Entry 7ST3 (X-ray diffraction, 2.78 A resolution); this record covers chains A and B.

== Chain A ==
Molecule: Protein E7 peptide, Beta-2-microglobulin, MHC class I antigen chimera
From: Human papillomavirus type 16
Reference sequence: chimeric construct of P03129, P16213, A0A678ZGP6: residues 1-5 from P03129 (VE7_HPV16) positions 11-24 (UniProt number = residue number + 10); residues 25-123 from P16213 positions 21-119 (UniProt number = residue number - 4); residues 144-418 from A0A678ZGP6 positions 25-299 (UniProt number = residue number - 119)
Sequence (429 residues; row label = number of the first residue in the row; note: 19 numbers in that range are skipped by the numbering (no residue carries them; nothing is unmodelled there); a row labelled like 5A-5X holds insertion residues (5A, then the next letters in order)):
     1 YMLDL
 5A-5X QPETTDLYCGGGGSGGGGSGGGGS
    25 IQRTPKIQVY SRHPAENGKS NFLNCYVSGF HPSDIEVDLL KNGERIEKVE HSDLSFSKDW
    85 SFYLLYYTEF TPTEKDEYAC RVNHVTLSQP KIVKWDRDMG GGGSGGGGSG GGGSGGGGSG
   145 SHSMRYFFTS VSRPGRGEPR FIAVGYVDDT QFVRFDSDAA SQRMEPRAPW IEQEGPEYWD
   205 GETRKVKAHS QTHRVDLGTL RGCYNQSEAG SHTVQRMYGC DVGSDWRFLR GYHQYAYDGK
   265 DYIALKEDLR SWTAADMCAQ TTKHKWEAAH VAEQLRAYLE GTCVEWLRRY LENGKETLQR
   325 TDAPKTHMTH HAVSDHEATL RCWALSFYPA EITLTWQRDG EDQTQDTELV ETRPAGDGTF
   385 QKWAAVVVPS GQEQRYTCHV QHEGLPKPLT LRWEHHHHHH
Not modelled in the structure: 5A-5X, 123-142, 335-342, 360-370, 392-398, 418-424
Differences from the reference sequence: linker (5J-5X, 124-143); engineered mutation Cys227 (Tyr108 in A0A678ZGP6), Cys282 (Ala163 in A0A678ZGP6); expression tag (419-424)
Disulfide bonds: Cys49-Cys104, Cys227-Cys282, Cys244-Cys307, Cys346-Cys402
UniProt features mapped onto this chain:
  - motif: Leu5G, Tyr5H, Cys5I (LXCXE motif)

== Chain B ==
Molecule: VHH
From: Lama glama
Notes: antibody fragment or engineered binder
Sequence (116 residues; each row starts with the number of its first residue):
     3 EVKLVESGGG LVQPGGSLRL SCAASGSIFS INTMGWYRQT PGKQRDLVAD ISSGGSTKYG
    63 DSVKGRFTIS RDNTKNTVYL QMNSLKPEDT AVYYCYGLSY SNDDYWGQGT QVTVSS
Not modelled in the structure: 118
Disulfide bonds: Cys24-Cys97

== Chain A / chain B interface ==
Contacting residue pairs - 41 pairs, chain A then chain B:
  Glu60(A) - Leu49(B)
  Leu64(A) - Leu100(B)  hydrophobic
  Leu64(A) - Asn104(B)
  Asn66(A) - Asn34(B)  hydrogen bond (backbone-side chain)
  Asn66(A) - Tyr102(B)
  Asn66(A) - Asn104(B)
  Gly67(A) - Asn34(B)  hydrogen bond (backbone-side chain)
  Gly67(A) - Thr35(B)  hydrogen bond (backbone-side chain)
  Gly67(A) - Leu100(B)
  Gly67(A) - Ser101(B)  hydrogen bond (backbone-backbone)
  Gly67(A) - Asn104(B)  hydrogen bond (backbone-side chain)
  Glu68(A) - Asn34(B)  hydrogen bond
  Glu68(A) - Thr35(B)
  Glu68(A) - Ser54(B)
  Arg69(A) - Asp52(B)  salt bridge
  Arg69(A) - Lys60(B)
  Glu101(A) - Ser103(B)  hydrogen bond
  Glu101(A) - Asn104(B)  hydrogen bond (backbone-side chain)
  Tyr102(A) - Asn104(B)
  Ala103(A) - Asn104(B)
  Arg105(A) - Tyr39(B)
  Arg105(A) - Tyr98(B)  hydrogen bond
  Asn107(A) - Tyr39(B)
  Asn107(A) - Arg47(B)  hydrogen bond (side chain-backbone)
  His108(A) - Gln46(B)
  Val109(A) - Lys45(B)
  Val109(A) - Gln46(B)
  Thr110(A) - Lys45(B)  hydrogen bond (backbone-side chain)
  Leu111(A) - Lys45(B)
  Leu111(A) - Gln46(B)
  Ser112(A) - Lys45(B)
  Ser112(A) - Arg47(B)  hydrogen bond (backbone-side chain)
  Gln113(A) - Arg47(B)
  Gln113(A) - Asp106(B)
  Gln113(A) - Trp108(B)
  Pro114(A) - Tyr39(B)  hydrophobic
  Ile116(A) - Leu100(B)  hydrophobic
  Ile116(A) - Asn104(B)
  Ile116(A) - Asp106(B)
  Lys118(A) - Ser103(B)  hydrogen bond (side chain-backbone)
  Lys118(A) - Asp105(B)  salt bridge
Also at the interface, not in a pair above, chain A (21 interface residues in all): Lys65
Also at the interface, not in a pair above, chain B (21 interface residues in all): Asp48, Ser58

== Summary ==
Chain A and chain B each contribute 21 residues to their interface, with 13 hydrogen bonds and 2 salt bridges.
Polar pairs include Arg69(A)-Asp52(B), Lys118(A)-Asp105(B) and Asn66(A)-Asn34(B).
Chain A is Protein E7 peptide, Beta-2-microglobulin, MHC class I antigen chimera (Human papillomavirus type
16) and chain B is VHH (Lama glama); the structure, Consequences of HLA single chain trimer mutations on
peptide presentation and binding affinity, was determined by X-ray diffraction, deposited together with 7SQP,
7SR0, 7SR3, 7SR4, 7SR5, 7SRK, 7SSH and 7STG.
